PDB entry 1S9W | X-ray diffraction, 2.20 A resolution | chains A and C of the 3 polymer chains in the assembly

# Chain A
Name: HLA class I histocompatibility antigen, A-2 alpha chain
Organism: Homo sapiens
Notes: fragment: Extracellular Domains alpha1, alpha2, alpha3
Reference sequence: P01892 (1A02_HUMAN); residues 1-274 here correspond to UniProt positions 25-298 (UniProt number = residue number + 24)
Chain sequence (274 residues; row label = number of the first residue in the row):
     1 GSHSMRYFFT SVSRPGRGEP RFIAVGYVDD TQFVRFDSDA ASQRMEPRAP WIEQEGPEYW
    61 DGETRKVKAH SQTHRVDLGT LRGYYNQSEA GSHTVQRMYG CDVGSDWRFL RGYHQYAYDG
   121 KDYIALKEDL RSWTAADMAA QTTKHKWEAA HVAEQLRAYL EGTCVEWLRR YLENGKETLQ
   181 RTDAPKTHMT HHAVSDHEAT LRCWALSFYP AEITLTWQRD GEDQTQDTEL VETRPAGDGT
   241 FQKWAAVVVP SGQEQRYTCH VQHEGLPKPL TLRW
Disulfides: Cys101-Cys164, Cys203-Cys259

# Chain C
Name: NY-ESO-1 peptide
Chain sequence (9 residues; row label = number of the first residue in the row):
     1 SLLMWITQC

# Chain A / chain C interface
Pairs across the interface (40):
  Met5(A) with Ser1(C)
  Tyr7(A) with Ser1(C), hydrogen bond (side chain-backbone); Leu2(C), hydrophobic
  Phe9(A) with Leu2(C), hydrophobic
  Met45(A) with Leu2(C), hydrophobic
  Glu63(A) with Ser1(C), hydrogen bond; Leu2(C), hydrogen bond (side chain-backbone)
  Lys66(A) with Leu2(C); Leu3(C); Met4(C)
  Val67(A) with Leu2(C), hydrophobic
  His70(A) with Leu3(C); Ile6(C)
  Thr73(A) with Ile6(C), hydrogen bond (side chain-backbone); Thr7(C); Gln8(C)
  Val76(A) with Gln8(C)
  Asp77(A) with Gln8(C); Cys9(C), hydrogen bond (side chain-backbone)
  Thr80(A) with Cys9(C)
  Leu81(A) with Cys9(C), hydrophobic
  Tyr84(A) with Cys9(C)
  Arg97(A) with Ile6(C)
  Tyr99(A) with Leu2(C); Leu3(C), hydrogen bond (side chain-backbone)
  Thr143(A) with Cys9(C), hydrogen bond (side chain-backbone)
  Lys146(A) with Gln8(C), hydrogen bond (side chain-backbone); Cys9(C), hydrogen bond (side chain-backbone)
  Trp147(A) with Thr7(C); Gln8(C), hydrogen bond (side chain-backbone); Cys9(C)
  Val152(A) with Thr7(C)
  Gln155(A) with Leu3(C); Trp5(C), hydrogen bond (side chain-backbone)
  Leu156(A) with Leu3(C), hydrophobic
  Tyr159(A) with Ser1(C), hydrogen bond (side chain-backbone); Leu2(C); Leu3(C), hydrophobic
  Trp167(A) with Ser1(C)
  Tyr171(A) with Ser1(C), hydrogen bond (side chain-backbone)
Other interface residues (no listed pair), chain A (28 interface residues in all): Arg65, His74, Tyr116

# In short
Chain A and chain C form an interface of 28 and 9 residues respectively; the contacts include 13 hydrogen
bonds. Among the polar pairs are Tyr7(A)-Ser1(C), Glu63(A)-Ser1(C) and Glu63(A)-Leu2(C).
Chain A is HLA class I histocompatibility antigen, A-2 alpha chain (Homo sapiens) and chain C is NY-ESO-1
peptide; the structure, Crystal Structure Analysis of NY-ESO-1 epitope, SLLMWITQC, in complex with HLA-A2, was
determined by X-ray diffraction together with 1S9X and 1S9Y from the same study.
